PDB entry 7QG9 | electron microscopy, 3.45 A resolution | chains I and Q of the 27 polymer chains in the assembly

Chain I:
Protein: Minor tail protein
From: Escherichia phage T5
UniProtKB: Q6QGE3 (TAIL1_BPT5); residue numbers follow UniProt; this construct covers 1-298
Chain sequence (298 residues; numbered 1 to 298; the number before each row is that of its first residue):
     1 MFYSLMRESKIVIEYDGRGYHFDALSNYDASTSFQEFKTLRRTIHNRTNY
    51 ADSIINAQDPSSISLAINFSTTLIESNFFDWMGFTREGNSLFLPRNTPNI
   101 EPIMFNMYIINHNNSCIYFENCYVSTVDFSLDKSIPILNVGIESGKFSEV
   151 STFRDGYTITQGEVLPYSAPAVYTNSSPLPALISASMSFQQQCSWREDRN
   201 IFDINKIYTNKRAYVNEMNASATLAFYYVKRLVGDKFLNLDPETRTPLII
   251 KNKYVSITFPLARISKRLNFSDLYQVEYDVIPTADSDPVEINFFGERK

Chain Q:
Protein: L-shaped tail fiber protein p132
From: Escherichia phage T5
UniProtKB: Q7Y5D9 (FIBL2_BPT5); residue numbers follow UniProt; this construct covers 1-140
Chain sequence (140 residues; each row starts with the number of its first residue):
     1 MSTENRVIDLVVDENVPYGLLMQFMDVDDSVYPSTSKPVDLTDFSLRGSI
    51 KSSLEDGAETVASFTTAIVDAAQGVASISLPVSAVTTIASKASKERDRYN
   101 PRQRLAGYYDVIITRTAVGSAASSFRIMEGKVYISDGVTQ

How chain I and chain Q interact:
Residue-residue contacts (31; chain I residue first):
  Ser9(I) with Tyr99(Q)
  Lys10(I) with Tyr99(Q)
  Arg18(I) with Glu4(Q), hydrogen bond (side chain-backbone); Asn5(Q), hydrogen bond; Val7(Q); Ile8(Q)
  Tyr20(I) with Glu4(Q)
  Thr72(I) with Glu4(Q)
  Ile74(I) with Glu4(Q)
  Asn77(I) with Glu4(Q), hydrogen bond
  Asp80(I) with Met1(Q)
  Arg86(I) with Met1(Q)
  Ile110(I) with Tyr99(Q), hydrophobic
  Asn111(I) with Tyr99(Q)
  His112(I) with Tyr99(Q)
  Asn114(I) with Tyr99(Q); Asn100(Q); Pro101(Q)
  Phe153(I) with Tyr99(Q)
  Asp155(I) with Asp9(Q); Gln103(Q)
  Tyr157(I) with Asp9(Q), hydrogen bond (backbone-side chain); Asp97(Q), hydrogen bond; Gln103(Q), hydrogen bond; Tyr133(Q)
  Thr158(I) with Val7(Q); Asp9(Q), hydrogen bond; Gly130(Q); Lys131(Q)
  Ile159(I) with Glu4(Q); Val7(Q), hydrophobic
Also at the interface, not in a pair above, chain I (21 interface residues in all): Leu73, Asn113, Gly156
Also at the interface, not in a pair above, chain Q (15 interface residues in all): Arg98

Overview:
21 residues of chain I and 15 residues of chain Q are in contact, with 7 hydrogen bonds. Polar pairs include
Arg18(I)-Glu4(Q), Arg18(I)-Asn5(Q) and Asn77(I)-Glu4(Q).
Here chain I is Minor tail protein and chain Q is L-shaped tail fiber protein p132, both from Escherichia
phage T5. Entry 7QG9 (Tail tip of siphophage T5 : common core proteins) was determined by electron microscopy
together with 7ZHJ, 7ZN2, 7ZN4, 7ZQB and 7ZQP from the same study.
